Entry 5N13 (X-ray diffraction, 1.20 A resolution); this record covers chain A.

Chain A:
Molecule: Bromodomain-containing factor 1
Organism: Candida albicans
UniProt: Q5A4W8 (BDF1_CANAL); numbering as in UniProt (aligned over 386-491)
Amino-acid sequence (109 residues; each row starts with the number of its first residue):
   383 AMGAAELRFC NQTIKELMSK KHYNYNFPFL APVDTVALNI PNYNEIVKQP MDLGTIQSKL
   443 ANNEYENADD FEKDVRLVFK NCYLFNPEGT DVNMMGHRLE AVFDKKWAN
Not modelled in the structure: 491
Sequence notes: expression tag (383-385)
From the paper describing this entry:
  - mutagenesis - Y425F: abolished binding to acetylated peptides
  - specificity-determining residues: Phe409, Ile422 (proposed by the authors, not directly observed)
  - mutagenesis - Y425F: decreased growth in response to 3

Summary:
From the paper: Y425F abolishes binding to acetylated peptides; specificity determinants Phe409 and Ile422.
Chain A is Bromodomain-containing factor 1 (Candida albicans); the structure, Second Bromodomain (BD2) from
Candida albicans Bdf1 in the unbound form, was determined by X-ray diffraction, deposited together with 5N15,
5N16, 5N17 and 5N18.
